Entry 7MQO (electron microscopy, 3.40 A resolution); this record covers chains E and C of the 6 polymer chains in the assembly.

== Chain E ==
Name: Isoform Short of Insulin receptor
From: Homo sapiens
Notes: EC 2.7.10.1; fragment: Ectodomain
UniProt: P06213 (INSR_HUMAN), isoform P06213-2; residues 1-917 here correspond to UniProt positions 28-944 (UniProt number = residue number + 27)
Amino-acid sequence (917 residues; row label = number of the first residue in the row):
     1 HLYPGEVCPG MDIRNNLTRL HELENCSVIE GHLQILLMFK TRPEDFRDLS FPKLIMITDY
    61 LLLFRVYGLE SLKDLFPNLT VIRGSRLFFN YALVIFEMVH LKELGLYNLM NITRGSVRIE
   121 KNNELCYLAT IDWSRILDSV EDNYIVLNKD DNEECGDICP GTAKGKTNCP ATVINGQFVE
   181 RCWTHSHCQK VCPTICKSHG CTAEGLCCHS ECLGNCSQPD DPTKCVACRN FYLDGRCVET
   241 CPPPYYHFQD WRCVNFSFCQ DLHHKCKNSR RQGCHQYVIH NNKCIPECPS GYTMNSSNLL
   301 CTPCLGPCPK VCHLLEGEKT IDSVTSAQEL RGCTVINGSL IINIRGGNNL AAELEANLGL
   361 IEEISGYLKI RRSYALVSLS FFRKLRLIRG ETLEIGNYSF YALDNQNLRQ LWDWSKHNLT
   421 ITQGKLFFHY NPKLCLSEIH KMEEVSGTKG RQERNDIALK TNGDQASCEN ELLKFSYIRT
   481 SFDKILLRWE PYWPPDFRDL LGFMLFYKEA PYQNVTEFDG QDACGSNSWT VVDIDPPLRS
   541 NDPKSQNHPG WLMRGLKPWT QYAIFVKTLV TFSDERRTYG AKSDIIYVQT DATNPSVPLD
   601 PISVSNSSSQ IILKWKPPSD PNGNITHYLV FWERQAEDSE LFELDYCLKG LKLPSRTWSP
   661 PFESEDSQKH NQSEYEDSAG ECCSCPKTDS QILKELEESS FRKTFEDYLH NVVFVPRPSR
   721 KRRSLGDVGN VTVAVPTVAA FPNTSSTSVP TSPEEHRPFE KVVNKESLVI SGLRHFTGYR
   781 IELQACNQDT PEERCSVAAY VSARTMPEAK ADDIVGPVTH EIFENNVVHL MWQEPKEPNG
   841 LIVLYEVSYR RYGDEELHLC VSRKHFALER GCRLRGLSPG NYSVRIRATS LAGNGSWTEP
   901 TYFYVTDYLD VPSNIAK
Disordered / not traced: 163-167, 271-273, 519-527, 592-690, 719-917
Disulfides: Cys8-Cys26, Cys126-Cys155, Cys159-Cys182, Cys169-Cys188, Cys192-Cys201, Cys196-Cys207, Cys208-Cys216, Cys212-Cys225, Cys228-Cys237, Cys241-Cys253, Cys259-Cys284, Cys266-Cys274, Cys288-Cys301, Cys304-Cys308, Cys312-Cys333, Cys435-Cys468
Glycans and other covalent adducts: N-acetylglucosamine (NAG) linked to Asn16, Asn25, Asn111, Asn215, Asn255, Asn397, Asn418
UniProt features mapped onto this chain:
  - region: Glu706 to Phe714 (Insulin-binding)
  - site: Phe39 (Insulin-binding)
  - modified residue: Ser373 (Phosphoserine), Tyr374 (Phosphotyrosine), Ser380 (Phosphoserine)
  - glycosylation (N-linked (GlcNAc...) asparagine): Asn16, Asn25, Asn78, Asn111, Asn215, Asn255, Asn295, Asn337, Asn397, Asn418, Asn514, Asn606, Asn624, Asn671

== Chain C ==
Name: Insulin A chain
UniProt: P01308 (INS_HUMAN); residues 1-21 here correspond to UniProt positions 90-110 (UniProt number = residue number + 89)
Amino-acid sequence (24 residues; each row starts with the number of its first residue):
     1 GIVEQCCTSI CSLYQLENYC HSLQ
Disulfides: Cys6-Cys11
Differences from the reference sequence: engineered mutation His21 (Asn110 in P01308); insertion (22-24)

== Chain E / chain C interface ==
Contacting residue pairs (18):
  Asp496(E) with Cys7(C), hydrogen bond
  Asp707(E) with Val3(C)
  His710(E) with Ile2(C); Val3(C)
  Asn711(E) with Gly1(C); Ile2(C); Val3(C), hydrogen bond (side chain-backbone)
  Val713(E) with Ser22(C)
  Phe714(E) with Ile2(C), hydrophobic; Ser22(C); Leu23(C), hydrophobic
  Val715(E) with Tyr19(C); Ser22(C), hydrogen bond (backbone-side chain)
  Pro716(E) with Asn18(C); Tyr19(C), hydrophobic
  Arg717(E) with Asn18(C); His21(C), hydrogen bond
  Pro718(E) with His21(C)
Also at the interface, not in a pair above, chain E (11 interface residues in all): Arg498

== Summary ==
The interface between chain E and chain C involves 11 residues on one side and 9 on the other, with 4 hydrogen
bonds. Polar contacts include Asp496(E)-Cys7(C), Asn711(E)-Val3(C) and Val715(E)-Ser22(C). Covalently linked
N-acetylglucosamine: at Asn16(E), Asn25(E), Asn111(E), Asn215(E), Asn255(E) and Asn397(E) and 1 more.
Chain E is Isoform Short of Insulin receptor (Homo sapiens) and chain C is Insulin A chain; the structure, The
insulin receptor ectodomain in complex with a venom hybrid insulin analog - "head" region, was determined by
electron microscopy (same publication as 7MQR and 7MQS).
